8UAS - chains B and K of the 12 polymer chains in the assembly; structure by X-ray diffraction, 2.20 A resolution.

[Chain B (and K)]
Molecule: Rhodococcus ruber Alcohol Dehydrogenase Chain A
From: Rhodococcus ruber
Notes: chain K of this document is another copy of the same molecule, construct and numbering; everything in this record applies to it too
Chain sequence (365 residues; each row starts with the number of its first residue; numbers below 1 keep their minus sign (Met-19 is residue -19)):
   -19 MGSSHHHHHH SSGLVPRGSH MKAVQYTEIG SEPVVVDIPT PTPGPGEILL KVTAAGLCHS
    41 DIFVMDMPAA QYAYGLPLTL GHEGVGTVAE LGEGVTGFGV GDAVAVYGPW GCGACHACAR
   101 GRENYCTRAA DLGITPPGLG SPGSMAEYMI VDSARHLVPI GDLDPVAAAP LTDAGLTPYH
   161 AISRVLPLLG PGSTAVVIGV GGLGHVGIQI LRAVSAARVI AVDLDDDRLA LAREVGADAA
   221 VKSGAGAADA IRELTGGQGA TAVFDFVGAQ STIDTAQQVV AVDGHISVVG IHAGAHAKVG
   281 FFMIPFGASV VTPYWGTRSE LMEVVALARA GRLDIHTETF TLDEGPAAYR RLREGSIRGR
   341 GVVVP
Unresolved in the structure: -19 to -4 (chain K: -19 to -5)
Ion coordination: Zn2+ site 1: Cys38, His62, Asp153, Arg340; Zn2+ site 2: Cys92, Cys95, Cys98, Cys106

[Interface between chain B and chain K]
Contacting residue pairs (9):
  Glu318(B) - Arg331(K)  salt bridge
  Thr319(B) - Glu318(K)  hydrogen bond (backbone-side chain)
  Thr319(B) - Arg331(K)  hydrogen bond (backbone-side chain)
  Thr319(B) - Arg338(K)
  Phe320(B) - Arg338(K)  hydrogen bond (backbone-side chain)
  Thr321(B) - Arg338(K)
  Glu324(B) - Ser336(K)
  Val344(B) - Arg338(K)  hydrogen bond (backbone-side chain)
  Pro345(B) - Arg338(K)
Also at the interface, not in a pair above, chain B (9 interface residues in all): Glu214, Thr317
Also at the interface, not in a pair above, chain K (6 interface residues in all): Asp323, Glu324

[Overview]
Chain B and chain K form an interface of 9 and 6 residues respectively, with 4 hydrogen bonds and 1 salt
bridge. Among the polar pairs are Glu318(B)-Arg331(K), Thr319(B)-Glu318(K) and Thr319(B)-Arg331(K). Cys38(B),
His62(B), Asp153(B) and Arg340(B) form the Zn2+ site 1.
Both chains are Rhodococcus ruber Alcohol Dehydrogenase Chain A (Rhodococcus ruber). Entry 8UAS (Rhodococcus
ruber Alcohol Dehydrogenase NADH Biomimetic Complex - Compound 1a) was determined by X-ray diffraction (same
publication as 8UAR and 8UAT).
